Entry 3L11 (X-ray diffraction, 2.12 A resolution); this record covers chain A.

[Chain A]
Molecule: E3 ubiquitin-protein ligase RNF168
Source organism: Homo sapiens
Notes: EC 6.3.2.-; fragment: ring domain
Reference sequence: Q8IYW5 (RN168_HUMAN); residue numbers follow UniProt; this construct covers 1-113
Chain sequence (115 residues; row label = number of the first residue in the row; numbers below 1 keep their minus sign (Gly-1 is residue -1)):
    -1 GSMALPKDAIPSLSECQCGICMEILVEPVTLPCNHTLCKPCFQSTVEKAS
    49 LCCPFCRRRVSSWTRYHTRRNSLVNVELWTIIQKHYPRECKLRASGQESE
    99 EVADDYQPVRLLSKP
Disordered / not traced: -1, 95-103, 113
Sequence notes: expression tag (-1 to 0)
Metal / ion sites: Zn2+ site 1: Cys16, Cys19, Cys36, Cys39; Zn2+ site 2: Cys31, His33, Cys51, Cys54
Ligand contacts:
  - malonate ion (MLI), molecule 1: Ser10, Leu11, Ser12, Tyr84
  - malonate ion (MLI), molecule 2: Gly17, Asn32, His33, Thr34, Phe53
Curated features (UniProtKB/Swiss-Prot):
  - zinc finger: Cys16 to Arg55 (RING-type)
  - motif: Leu110 to Pro113 (LR motif 1)
  - modified residue: Ser70 (Phosphoserine)
Reported in the primary citation:
  - mutagenesis - L110E: unchanged binding to Ubc13
  - mutagenesis - L110E: unchanged catalytic activity on Ubc13

[Summary]
Chain A binds malonate ion. Cys16, Cys19, Cys36 and Cys39 coordinate Zn2+ site 1. Cys31, His33, Cys51 and
Cys54 coordinate Zn2+ site 2. From the paper: L110E leaves binding to Ubc13 unchanged; L110E leaves catalytic
activity on Ubc13 unchanged.
Chain A is E3 ubiquitin-protein ligase RNF168 (Homo sapiens); the structure, Crystal Structure of the Ring
Domain of RNF168, was determined by X-ray diffraction.
